7BOH - chains A and M of the 21 polymer chains in the assembly; structure by electron microscopy, 2.82 A resolution.

# Chain A
Molecule: 1542-nt RNA strand
Organism: Escherichia coli (strain K12)
Sequence (1542 nucleotides; each row starts with the number of its first residue):
     1 AAAUUGAAGA GUUUGAUCAU GGCUCAGAUU GAACGCUGGC GGCAGGCCUA ACACAUGCAA
    61 GUCGAACGGU AACAGGAAGA AGCUUGCUUC UUUGCUGACG AGUGGCGGAC GGGUGAGUAA
   121 UGUCUGGGAA ACUGCCUGAU GGAGGGGGAU AACUACUGGA AACGGUAGCU AAUACCGCAU
   181 AACGUCGCAA GACCAAAGAG GGGGACCUUC GGGCCUCUUG CCAUCGGAUG UGCCCAGAUG
   241 GGAUUAGCUA GUAGGUGGGG UAACGGCUCA CCUAGGCGAC GAUCCCUAGC UGGUCUGAGA
   301 GGAUGACCAG CCACACUGGA ACUGAGACAC GGUCCAGACU CCUACGGGAG GCAGCAGUGG
   361 GGAAUAUUGC ACAAUGGGCG CAAGCCUGAU GCAGCCAUGC CGCGUGUAUG AAGAAGGCCU
   421 UCGGGUUGUA AAGUACUUUC AGCGGGGAGG AAGGGAGUAA AGUUAAUACC UUUGCUCAUU
   481 GACGUUACCC GCAGAAGAAG CACCGGCUAA CUCCGUGCCA GCAGCCXCGG UAAUACGGAG
   541 GGUGCAAGCG UUAAUCGGAA UUACUGGGCG UAAAGCGCAC GCAGGCGGUU UGUUAAGUCA
   601 GAUGUGAAAU CCCCGGGCUC AACCUGGGAA CUGCAUCUGA UACUGGCAAG CUUGAGUCUC
   661 GUAGAGGGGG GUAGAAUUCC AGGUGUAGCG GUGAAAUGCG UAGAGAUCUG GAGGAAUACC
   721 GGUGGCGAAG GCGGCCCCCU GGACGAAGAC UGACGCUCAG GUGCGAAAGC GUGGGGAGCA
   781 AACAGGAUUA GAUACCCUGG UAGUCCACGC CGUAAACGAU GUCGACUUGG AGGUUGUGCC
   841 CUUGAGGCGU GGCUUCCGGA GCUAACGCGU UAAGUCGACC GCCUGGGGAG UACGGCCGCA
   901 AGGUUAAAAC UCAAAUGAAU UGACGGGGGC CCGCACAAGC GGUGGAGCAU GUGGUUUAAU
   961 UCGAUGXAAC GCGAAGAACC UUACCUGGUC UUGACAUCCA CGGAAGUUUU CAGAGAUGAG
  1021 AAUGUGCCUU CGGGAACCGU GAGACAGGUG CUGCAUGGCU GUCGUCAGCU CGUGUUGUGA
  1081 AAUGUUGGGU UAAGUCCCGC AACGAGCGCA ACCCUUAUCC UUUGUUGCCA GCGGUCCGGC
  1141 CGGGAACUCA AAGGAGACUG CCAGUGAUAA ACUGGAGGAA GGUGGGGAUG ACGUCAAGUC
  1201 AUCAUGGCCC UUACGACCAG GGCUACACAC GUGCUACAAU GGCGCAUACA AAGAGAAGCG
  1261 ACCUCGCGAG AGCAAGCGGA CCUCAUAAAG UGCGUCGUAG UCCGGAUUGG AGUCUGCAAC
  1321 UCGACUCCAU GAAGUCGGAA UCGCUAGUAA UCGUGGAUCA GAAUGCCACG GUGAAUACGU
  1381 UCCCGGGCCU UGUACACACC GCCCGUXACA CCAUGGGAGU GGGUUGCAAA AGAAGUAGGU
  1441 AGCUUAACCU UCGGGAGGGC GCUUACCACU UUGUGAUUCA UGACUGGGGU GAAGUCGUAA
  1501 CAAGGUAACC GUAGGGGAAC CUGCGGUUGG AUCACCUCCU UA
Unresolved in the structure: 1400-1402, 1500-1505, 1537-1542
Modified residues: PSU (pseudouridine-5'-monophosphate) at position 516, G7M (N7-methyl-guanosine-5'-monophosphate) at position 527, 2MG (2N-methylguanosine-5'-monophosphate) at position 966, 5MC (5-methylcytidine-5'-monophosphate) at position 967, 2MG (2N-methylguanosine-5'-monophosphate) at position 1207, 4OC (4n,o2'-methylcytidine-5'-monophosphate) at position 1402, 5MC (5-methylcytidine-5'-monophosphate) at position 1407, UR3 (3-methyluridine-5'-monophoshate) at position 1498, 2MG (2N-methylguanosine-5'-monophosphate) at position 1516, MA6 (6N-dimethyladenosine-5'-monophoshate) at position 1518, MA6 (6N-dimethyladenosine-5'-monophoshate) at position 1519
Bound ions: Mg2+ site 1 near U13 (its only coordinating residue here); Mg2+ site 2 near G21 (its only coordinating residue here); Mg2+ site 3: C48, G115; Mg2+ site 4 near A53 (its only coordinating residue here); Mg2+ site 5: A59, U387; Mg2+ site 6 near G100 (its only coordinating residue here); Mg2+ site 7: A109, G331; Mg2+ site 8 near G111 (its only coordinating residue here); Mg2+ site 9 near G113 (its only coordinating residue here); Mg2+ site 10: G145, A197; Mg2+ site 11 near A171 (its only coordinating residue here); Mg2+ site 12: A174, C175; 56 more Mg2+ sites not listed

# Chain M
Protein: 30S ribosomal protein S13
Organism: Escherichia coli (strain K12)
Reference sequence: P0A7S9 (RS13_ECOLI); residues 1-118 here = UniProt positions 1-118
Amino-acid sequence (118 residues; each row starts with the number of its first residue):
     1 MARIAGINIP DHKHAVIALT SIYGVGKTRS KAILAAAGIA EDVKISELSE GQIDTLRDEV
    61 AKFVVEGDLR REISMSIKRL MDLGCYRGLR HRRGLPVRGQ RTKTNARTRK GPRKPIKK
Unresolved in the structure: 1, 116-118
Curated features (UniProtKB/Swiss-Prot):
  - natural variant: Leu89 to Gly99 (deletion: In PW118), Gln100 to Lys118 (deletion: In rpsM413), Asn105 (N105H: In PW095; N105K: In PW097)
  - mutagenesis: Leu83 to Lys118 (Decreased growth rate at all temperatures. Decreased affinity of the 30S subunit P site for tRNA in vitro), Lys114 to Lys118 (Decreased growth rate at all temperatures. Decreased affinity of the 30S subunit P site for tRNA in vitro)

# How chain A and chain M interact
Contacting residue pairs - 80 pairs, chain A then chain M:
  A946(A) with Arg113(M), salt bridge to the phosphate
  G947(A) with Arg107(M), phosphate contact; Thr108(M), phosphate contact
  C948(A) with Asn105(M), phosphate contact; Ala106(M), phosphate contact; Arg107(M), hydrogen bond to the phosphate; Thr108(M), hydrogen bond to the phosphate
  A949(A) with Gln100(M), phosphate contact; Arg101(M), phosphate contact; Asn105(M), hydrogen bond to the base
  U950(A) with Arg101(M), salt bridge to the phosphate; Thr104(M), hydrogen bond to the base; Asn105(M), hydrogen bond to the base
  G951(A) with Arg101(M), salt bridge to the phosphate; Thr104(M), base contact
  U952(A) with Lys103(M), base contact; Thr104(M), base contact
  G953(A) with Lys103(M), base contact
  G954(A) with Lys103(M), base contact
  A1225(A) with Arg101(M), phosphate contact; Thr102(M), hydrogen bond to the phosphate; Lys103(M), hydrogen bond to the phosphate
  C1226(A) with Arg90(M), salt bridge to the phosphate; Thr102(M), hydrogen bond to the sugar; Lys103(M), base contact; Lys110(M), hydrogen bond to the sugar
  A1227(A) with Leu95(M), phosphate contact; Lys110(M), salt bridge to the phosphate; Lys114(M), hydrogen bond to the sugar
  C1228(A) with Lys103(M), hydrogen bond to the base; Arg107(M), salt bridge to the phosphate; Lys110(M), salt bridge to the phosphate; Arg113(M), phosphate contact; Lys114(M), hydrogen bond to the phosphate
  A1229(A) with Thr104(M), base contact; Arg113(M), salt bridge to the phosphate
  C1230(A) with Thr104(M), base contact
  U1295(A) with His14(M), phosphate contact
  C1296(A) with His14(M), salt bridge to the phosphate
  C1302(A) with Lys13(M), salt bridge to the phosphate; His14(M), hydrogen bond to the base; Ile17(M), base contact
  A1306(A) with Thr108(M), sugar contact
  U1307(A) with Gln100(M), hydrogen bond to the phosphate; Thr108(M), sugar contact; Arg109(M), phosphate contact
  U1308(A) with His91(M), hydrogen bond to the phosphate; Pro96(M), phosphate contact; Val97(M), hydrogen bond to the phosphate; Arg98(M), salt bridge to the phosphate; Gln100(M), hydrogen bond to the phosphate
  G1309(A) with Ile73(M), sugar contact; Ser76(M), hydrogen bond to the sugar; Leu80(M), phosphate contact; Arg87(M), salt bridge to the phosphate; His91(M), salt bridge to the phosphate; Val97(M), phosphate contact; Arg98(M), salt bridge to the phosphate
  G1310(A) with Arg87(M), salt bridge to the phosphate
  U1321(A) with Tyr86(M), sugar contact
  C1322(A) with Tyr86(M), phosphate contact; Gly99(M), sugar contact
  G1323(A) with Arg98(M), phosphate contact; Gly99(M), phosphate contact
  C1328(A) with Thr28(M), hydrogen bond to the phosphate; Arg29(M), hydrogen bond to the sugar
  A1329(A) with Gly24(M), phosphate contact; Val25(M), hydrogen bond to the phosphate; Gly26(M), hydrogen bond to the phosphate; Lys27(M), phosphate contact; Thr28(M), phosphate contact; Arg29(M), hydrogen bond to the phosphate; Leu69(M), sugar contact
  U1330(A) with Ile22(M), phosphate contact; Tyr23(M), phosphate contact; Gly24(M), hydrogen bond to the phosphate; Val25(M), hydrogen bond to the phosphate; Gly26(M), phosphate contact
  G1331(A) with Tyr23(M), phosphate contact
  A1332(A) with Thr108(M), sugar contact
Interface residues without a listed pair, chain A (34 interface residues in all): C1243, U1301, C1320
Interface residues without a listed pair, chain M (41 interface residues in all): Ile77, Arg79, Pro112, Pro115

# Summary
Chain A and chain M form an interface of 34 and 41 residues respectively, with 25 hydrogen bonds and 15 salt
bridges. Among the polar pairs are A949(A)-Asn105(M), U950(A)-Thr104(M) and U950(A)-Asn105(M). UniProt lists 5
mutagenesis sites on chain M.
Here chain A is a 1542-nt RNA strand and chain M is 30S ribosomal protein S13, both from Escherichia coli
(strain K12). Entry 7BOH (Complete Bacterial 30S ribosomal subunit assembly complex state E (+RbfA)(Consensus
Refinement)) was determined by electron microscopy together with 7AF3, 7AF5, 7AF8, 7AFA, 7AFD, 7AFH and 17
further entries from the same study.
